Entry 6Q60 (X-ray diffraction, 1.55 A resolution); this record covers chains A and B.

Chain A (and B):
Name: Glutamate receptor 2
From: Rattus norvegicus
Notes: chain B of this document is another copy of the same molecule, construct and numbering; everything in this record applies to it too
UniProt: P19491 (GRIA2_RAT), isoform P19491-3; the construct has insertions or renumbered stretches relative to UniProt, so the offset changes along the chain: 3-117 = UniProt 413-527; 120-264 = UniProt 653-797
Chain sequence (264 residues; numbered 1 to 264; the number before each row is that of its first residue):
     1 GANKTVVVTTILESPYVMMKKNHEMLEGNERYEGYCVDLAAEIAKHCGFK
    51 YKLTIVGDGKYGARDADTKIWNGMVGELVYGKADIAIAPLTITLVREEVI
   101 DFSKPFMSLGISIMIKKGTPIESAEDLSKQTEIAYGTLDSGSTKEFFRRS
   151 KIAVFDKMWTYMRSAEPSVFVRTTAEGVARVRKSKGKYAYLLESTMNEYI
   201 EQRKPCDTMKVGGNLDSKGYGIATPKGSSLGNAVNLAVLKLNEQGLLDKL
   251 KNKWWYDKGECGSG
Differences from the reference sequence: cloning artifact (1-2); linker (118-119)
Disulfide bonds: Cys206-Cys261
Ion coordination: lithium ion: Glu97, Ile100
Ligand contacts: HJH ((2S)-2-azanyl-3-(2-methyl-5-oxidanyl-1,2,3-triazol-4-yl)propanoic acid): Tyr61, Pro89, Leu90, Thr91, Arg96, Leu138, Gly141, Ser142, Thr143, Thr174, Leu192, Glu193, Met196, Tyr220
UniProt features mapped onto this chain:
  - binding site (L-glutamate): Pro89, Thr91, Arg96, Ser142, Thr143, Glu193
  - site: Arg64 (Interaction with the cone snail toxin Con-ikot-ikot), Ile121 (Crucial to convey clamshell closure to channel opening), Arg148 (Interaction with the cone snail toxin Con-ikot-ikot), Lys240 (Interaction with the cone snail toxin Con-ikot-ikot)
  - glycosylation: Asn3 (N-linked (GlcNAc...) asparagine)
  - modified residue (Phosphoserine): Ser150, Ser184
From the paper describing this entry:
  - conformationally variable residues (side-chain flip): Met196
  - binding site for HJH: Tyr61, Met196
  - contacts within the chain: Thr195-Tyr220

How chain A and chain B interact:
Residue-residue contacts (23; chain A residue first):
  Thr93(A) with Glu243(B)
  Leu94(A) with Leu236(B); Glu243(B), hydrogen bond (backbone-side chain)
  Glu97(A) with Lys104(B), salt bridge; Asn235(B), hydrogen bond; Leu236(B); Leu239(B)
  Phe102(A) with Lys104(B), hydrogen bond (backbone-side chain)
  Ser103(A) with Lys104(B)
  Lys104(A) with Glu97(B), salt bridge; Phe102(B), hydrogen bond (side chain-backbone); Ser103(B)
  Pro105(A) with Pro105(B)
  Ser217(A) with Asn242(B), hydrogen bond (backbone-side chain)
  Lys218(A) with Asn242(B)
  Asn235(A) with Glu97(B), hydrogen bond
  Leu236(A) with Leu94(B), hydrophobic; Glu97(B)
  Leu239(A) with Glu97(B)
  Lys240(A) with Leu94(B)
  Asn242(A) with Ser217(B), hydrogen bond (side chain-backbone)
  Glu243(A) with Thr93(B); Leu94(B), hydrogen bond (side chain-backbone)
Interface residues without a listed pair, chain A (21 interface residues in all): Ile92, Glu98, Ser108, Phe146, Ile152, Asp248
Interface residues without a listed pair, chain B (19 interface residues in all): Ile92, Glu98, Ser108, Leu215, Lys240, Gln244

Summary:
21 residues of chain A face 19 of chain B across their interface, with 8 hydrogen bonds and 2 salt bridges.
Polar pairs include Glu97(A)-Lys104(B), Leu94(A)-Glu243(B) and Glu97(A)-Asn235(B). Ligands of chain A:
compound HJH. The paper reports a binding site for HJH at Tyr61(A) and Met196(A); conformational variability
at Met196(A).
Both chains are Glutamate receptor 2 (Rattus norvegicus). Entry 6Q60 (Structure of GluA2 ligand-binding domain
(S1S2J) in complex with the agonist (S)-2-Amino-3-(2-methyl-5-hydroxy-2H-1,2,3-triazol-4-yl)propanoic acid at
1.55 A ...) was determined by X-ray diffraction (same publication as 6Q54).
